PDB entry 7BJC | X-ray diffraction, 3.11 A resolution | chain A

# Chain A
Protein: Levansucrase
Organism: Halalkalicoccus jeotgali B3
UniProt: D8J9C2 (D8J9C2_HALJB); numbering as in UniProt (aligned over 1-428)
Sequence (428 residues; each row starts with the number of its first residue):
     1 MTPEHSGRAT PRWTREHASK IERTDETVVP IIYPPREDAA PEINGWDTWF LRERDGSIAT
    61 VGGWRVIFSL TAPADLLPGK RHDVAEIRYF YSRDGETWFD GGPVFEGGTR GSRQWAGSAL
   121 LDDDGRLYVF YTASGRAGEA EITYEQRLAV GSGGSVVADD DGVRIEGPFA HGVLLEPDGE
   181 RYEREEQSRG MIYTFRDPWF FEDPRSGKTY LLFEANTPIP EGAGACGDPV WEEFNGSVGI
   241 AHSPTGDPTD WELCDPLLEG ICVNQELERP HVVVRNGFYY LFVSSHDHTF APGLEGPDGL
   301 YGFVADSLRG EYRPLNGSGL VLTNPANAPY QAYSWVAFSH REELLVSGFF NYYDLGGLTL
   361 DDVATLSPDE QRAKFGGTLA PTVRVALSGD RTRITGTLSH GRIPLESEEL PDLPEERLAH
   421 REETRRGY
Unresolved in the structure: 1-8, 414-428
Cystine bridges: Cys-226/Cys-262
Reported in the primary citation:
  - binding site for beta-D-fructofuranose: Asp-47, His-82, Ala-116, Arg-196, Asp-197, Glu-268
  - binding site for alpha-D-glucopyranose: Arg-196, Glu-266, Glu-268, His-286
  - catalytic residues: Asp-47, Asp-197, Glu-268
  - conformationally variable residues (side-chain flip): His-82
  - specificity-determining residues: Glu-266 (by similarity / conservation)

# Overview
The paper reports catalytic residues Asp-47, Asp-197 and Glu-268; a binding site for beta-D-fructofuranose at
Asp-47, His-82 and Ala-116 among others.
Chain A is Levansucrase (Halalkalicoccus jeotgali B3); the structure, Inulosucrase from Halalkalicoccus
jeotgali in complex with sucrose, was determined by X-ray diffraction, deposited together with 7BJ4 and 7BJ5.
